PDB entry 1UPM | X-ray diffraction, 2.30 A resolution | chains E and F of the 16 polymer chains in the assembly

Chain E:
Name: Ribulose bisphosphate carboxylase large chain
Source organism: Spinacia oleracea
Notes: EC 4.1.1.39
Reference sequence: P00875 (RBL_SPIOL); residues 1-475 here = UniProt positions 1-475
Amino-acid sequence (475 residues; row label = number of the first residue in the row):
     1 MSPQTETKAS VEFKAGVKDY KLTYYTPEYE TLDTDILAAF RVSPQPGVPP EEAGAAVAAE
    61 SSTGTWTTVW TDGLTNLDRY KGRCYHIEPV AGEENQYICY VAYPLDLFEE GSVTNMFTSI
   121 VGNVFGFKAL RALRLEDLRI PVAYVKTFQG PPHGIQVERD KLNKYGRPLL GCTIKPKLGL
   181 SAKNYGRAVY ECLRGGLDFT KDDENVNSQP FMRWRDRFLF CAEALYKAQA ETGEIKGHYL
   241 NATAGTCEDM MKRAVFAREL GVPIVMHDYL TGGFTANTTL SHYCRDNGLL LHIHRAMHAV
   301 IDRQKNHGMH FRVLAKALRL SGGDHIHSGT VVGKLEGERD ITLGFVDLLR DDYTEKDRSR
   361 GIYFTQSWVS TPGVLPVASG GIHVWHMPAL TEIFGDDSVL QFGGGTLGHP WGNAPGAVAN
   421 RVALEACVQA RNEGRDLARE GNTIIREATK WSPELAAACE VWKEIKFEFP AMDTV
Disordered / not traced: 1-8
Modified / non-standard residues: Lys201 (lysine nz-carboxylic acid; KCX)
Metal / ion sites: Ca2+: Lys201, Asp203, Glu204 (together with 2-carboxyarabinitol-1,5-diphosphate)
Small-molecule neighbours:
  - 2-carboxyarabinitol-1,5-diphosphate (CAP), molecule 1: Glu60, Thr65, Trp66, Asn123
  - 2-carboxyarabinitol-1,5-diphosphate (CAP), molecule 2: Thr173, Lys175, Lys177, Lys201, Asp203, Glu204, His294, Arg295, His298, His327, Gly329, Lys334, Leu335, Ser379, Gly380, Gly381, Gln401, Phe402, Gly403, Gly404
UniProt features mapped onto this chain:
  - active site (Proton acceptor): Lys175, His294
  - binding site (substrate): Thr65, Asn123, Thr173, Lys177, Glu204, His294, Arg295, His327, Lys334, Ser379, Gly381, Gly403, Gly404
  - binding site (Mg(2+)): Lys201, Asp203, Glu204
  - site: Lys14 (Not N6-methylated), Lys334 (Transition state stabilizer)
  - modified residue: Pro3 (N-acetylproline), Lys201 (N6-carboxylysine)

Chain F:
Name: Ribulose bisphosphate carboxylase small chain
Source organism: Spinacia oleracea
Notes: EC 4.1.1.39
Reference sequence: Q43832 (RBS2_SPIOL); residues 1-123 here correspond to UniProt positions 58-180 (UniProt number = residue number + 57)
Amino-acid sequence (123 residues; each row starts with the number of its first residue):
     1 MQVWPILNLK KYETLSYLPP LTTDQLARQV DYLLNNKWVP CLEFETDHGF VYREHHNSPG
    61 YYDGRYWTMW KLPMFGCTDP AQVLNELEEC KKEYPNAFIR IIGFDSNREV QCISFIAYKP
   121 AGY
Sequence notes: conflict Gln2 (Lys59 in Q43832), Ile6 (Thr63 in Q43832), Leu7 (Gln64 in Q43832), Leu9 (Met66 in Q43832), Lys11 (Arg68 in Q43832), Glu109 (Gln166 in Q43832), Ile113 (Val170 in Q43832)

How chain E and chain F interact:
Contacting residue pairs - 75 pairs, chain E then chain F:
  Ile155(E) - Arg108(F)
  Gln156(E) - Arg108(F)
  Gln156(E) - Glu109(F)
  Gln156(E) - Val110(F)
  Lys161(E) - Gly60(F)
  Lys161(E) - Arg65(F)  hydrogen bond (backbone-side chain)
  Lys164(E) - Glu13(F)  salt bridge
  Tyr165(E) - Thr14(F)  hydrogen bond (backbone-side chain)
  Tyr165(E) - Gln111(F)
  Tyr165(E) - Ser114(F)
  Gly166(E) - Thr14(F)
  Gly166(E) - Cys112(F)
  Arg167(E) - Glu13(F)  salt bridge
  Arg167(E) - Thr14(F)
  Tyr190(E) - Ile6(F)
  Arg194(E) - Trp4(F)  hydrogen bond (side chain-backbone)
  Arg194(E) - Pro5(F)  hydrogen bond (side chain-backbone)
  Arg194(E) - Ile6(F)
  Gly195(E) - Tyr17(F)
  Gly196(E) - Tyr17(F)
  Tyr226(E) - Arg53(F)  hydrogen bond
  Gln229(E) - Val51(F)
  Gln229(E) - Tyr62(F)
  Ala230(E) - Lys10(F)  hydrogen bond (backbone-side chain)
  Glu231(E) - Ile6(F)
  Glu231(E) - Lys10(F)  hydrogen bond (backbone-side chain)
  Thr232(E) - Lys10(F)
  Thr232(E) - Lys11(F)  hydrogen bond (backbone-backbone)
  Gly233(E) - Lys10(F)
  Gly233(E) - Phe50(F)
  Glu234(E) - Lys11(F)
  Glu234(E) - Tyr12(F)
  Glu234(E) - Glu13(F)  hydrogen bond (side chain-backbone)
  Glu234(E) - Ser16(F)
  Ile235(E) - Val51(F)  hydrophobic
  Ile235(E) - Tyr62(F)
  Arg258(E) - Ser58(F)
  Arg258(E) - Pro59(F)
  Gly261(E) - Arg53(F)  hydrogen bond (backbone-side chain)
  Gly261(E) - Asn57(F)
  Gly261(E) - Pro59(F)
  Val262(E) - Pro59(F)
  Pro263(E) - Tyr62(F)
  Asn287(E) - Pro59(F)
  Gly288(E) - Pro59(F)
  Leu289(E) - Pro59(F)  hydrophobic
  Asp397(E) - Arg108(F)  salt bridge
  Pro410(E) - Met1(F)
  Trp411(E) - Met1(F)
  Trp411(E) - Gln2(F)
  Pro415(E) - Gln2(F)
  Val418(E) - Trp4(F)
  Arg421(E) - Glu13(F)  hydrogen bond (side chain-backbone)
  Arg421(E) - Tyr17(F)
  Val422(E) - Tyr17(F)
  Glu425(E) - Glu13(F)
  Glu425(E) - Thr14(F)
  Glu425(E) - Leu15(F)  hydrogen bond (side chain-backbone)
  Glu425(E) - Ser16(F)  hydrogen bond (side chain-backbone)
  Glu425(E) - Tyr17(F)  hydrogen bond (side chain-backbone)
  Glu425(E) - Leu18(F)
  Ala426(E) - Leu18(F)
  Gln429(E) - Leu18(F)
  Gln429(E) - Leu21(F)
  Gln429(E) - Gln25(F)
  Gln429(E) - Gln29(F)
  Arg431(E) - Tyr32(F)
  Asn432(E) - Gln29(F)  hydrogen bond
  Asn432(E) - Tyr32(F)  hydrogen bond
  Glu433(E) - Gln25(F)
  Glu433(E) - Arg28(F)  salt bridge
  Trp451(E) - Tyr17(F)
  Trp451(E) - Leu18(F)  hydrophobic
  Trp451(E) - Pro19(F)
  Glu454(E) - Trp4(F)
Also at the interface, not in a pair above, chain E (49 interface residues in all): Arg159, Asp160, Asn163, Asp198, Asp396, Ala414, Val428, Pro453
Also at the interface, not in a pair above, chain F (37 interface residues in all): Leu9, Arg100

Overview:
The interface between chain E and chain F involves 49 residues on one side and 37 on the other, with 16
hydrogen bonds and 4 salt bridges. Polar contacts include Lys164(E)-Glu13(F), Arg167(E)-Glu13(F) and
Asp397(E)-Arg108(F). Chain E binds 2-carboxyarabinitol-1,5-diphosphate.
Here chain E is Ribulose bisphosphate carboxylase large chain and chain F is Ribulose bisphosphate carboxylase
small chain, both from Spinacia oleracea. Entry 1UPM (Activated spinach rubisco complexed with
2-carboxyarabinitol 2 bisphosphat and CA2+) was determined by X-ray diffraction, deposited together with 1UPP.
